6BGA - chains D and E of the 5 polymer chains in the assembly; structure by X-ray diffraction, 2.31 A resolution.

== Chain D ==
Protein: T cell receptor 2B4 beta chain
Organism: Mus musculus
Amino-acid sequence (255 residues; row label = number of the first residue in the row; numbering starts at 0):
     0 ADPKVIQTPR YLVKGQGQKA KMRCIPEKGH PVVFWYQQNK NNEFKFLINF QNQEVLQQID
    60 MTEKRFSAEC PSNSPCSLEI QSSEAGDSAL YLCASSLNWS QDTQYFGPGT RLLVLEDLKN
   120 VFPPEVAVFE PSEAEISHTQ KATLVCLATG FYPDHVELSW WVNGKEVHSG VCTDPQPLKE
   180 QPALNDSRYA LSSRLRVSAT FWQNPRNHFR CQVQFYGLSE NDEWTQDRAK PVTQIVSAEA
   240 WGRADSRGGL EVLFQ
Disordered / not traced: 245-254
Disulfide bonds: C23-C92, C69-C75, C145-C210

== Chain E ==
Protein: Velcro peptide
Organism: synthetic construct
Amino-acid sequence (15 residues; row label = number of the first residue in the row):
     1 YVVVPDGTGG GSGSG
Disordered / not traced: 7-15

== How chain D and chain E interact ==
Residue-residue contacts (15; chain D residue first):
  F45(D) with V4(E), hydrophobic
  V54(D) with Y1(E)
  L55(D) with Y1(E); V2(E), hydrogen bond (backbone-backbone)
  Q56(D) with V2(E); V4(E)
  Q57(D) with Y1(E); V2(E), hydrogen bond (backbone-backbone); V3(E); V4(E), hydrogen bond (backbone-backbone)
  I58(D) with V4(E); P5(E)
  D59(D) with V3(E)
  E62(D) with Y1(E), hydrogen bond; V3(E)
Interface residues without a listed pair, chain E (6 interface residues in all): D6
From the paper, about this interface:
  - residue pairs: L55(D)-V2(E) (hydrogen bond), Q57(D)-V2(E) (hydrogen bond), Q57(D)-V4(E) (hydrogen bond), E62(D)-Y1(E) (hydrogen bond)

== Summary ==
8 residues of chain D and 6 residues of chain E are in contact; the contacts include 4 hydrogen bonds. Polar
pairs include E62(D)-Y1(E), L55(D)-V2(E) and Q57(D)-V2(E). The authors report hydrogen bonds between L55(D)
and V2(E), Q57(D) and V2(E) and Q57(D) and V4(E) among others.
Here chain D is T cell receptor 2B4 beta chain (Mus musculus) and chain E is Velcro peptide (synthetic
construct). Entry 6BGA (2B4 I-Ek TCR-MHC complex with affinity-enhancing Velcro peptide) was determined by
X-ray diffraction.
